Entry 1XKF (X-ray diffraction, 1.90 A resolution); this record covers chain A.

[Chain A]
Protein: hypothetical protein RV2626C
Organism: Mycobacterium tuberculosis
UniProt: O06186 (O06186_MYCTU); residues 1-127 here = UniProt positions 1-127
Sequence (133 residues; row label = number of the first residue in the row; note: 1 number in that range is skipped by the numbering (no residue carries it; nothing is unmodelled there); numbers below 1 keep their minus sign (Gly-6 is residue -6)):
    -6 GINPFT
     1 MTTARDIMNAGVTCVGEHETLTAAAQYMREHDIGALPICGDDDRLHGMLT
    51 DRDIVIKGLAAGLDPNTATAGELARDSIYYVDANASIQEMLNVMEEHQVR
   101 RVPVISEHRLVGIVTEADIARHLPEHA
Not modelled in the structure: -6 to -1, 1, 75-77, 125-127
Sequence notes: expression tag (-6 to -1)
Disulfides: Cys14-Cys39
Bound ions: Zn2+ site 1 near His97 (its only coordinating residue here); Zn2+ site 2: His122 (shared with 1 residue of chain B)

[In short]
Chain A is hypothetical protein RV2626C (Mycobacterium tuberculosis); the structure, Crystal structure of
Hypoxic Response Protein I (HRPI) with two coordinated zinc ions, was determined by X-ray diffraction,
deposited together with 1Y5H.
